8T4E - chains A and C of the 3 polymer chains in the assembly; structure by electron microscopy, 3.50 A resolution.

[Chain A]
Molecule: Antigen peptide transporter 1
From: Homo sapiens
Reference sequence: Q03518 (TAP1_HUMAN); residues 1-748 here correspond to UniProt positions 61-808 (UniProt number = residue number + 60)
Sequence (748 residues; each row starts with the number of its first residue):
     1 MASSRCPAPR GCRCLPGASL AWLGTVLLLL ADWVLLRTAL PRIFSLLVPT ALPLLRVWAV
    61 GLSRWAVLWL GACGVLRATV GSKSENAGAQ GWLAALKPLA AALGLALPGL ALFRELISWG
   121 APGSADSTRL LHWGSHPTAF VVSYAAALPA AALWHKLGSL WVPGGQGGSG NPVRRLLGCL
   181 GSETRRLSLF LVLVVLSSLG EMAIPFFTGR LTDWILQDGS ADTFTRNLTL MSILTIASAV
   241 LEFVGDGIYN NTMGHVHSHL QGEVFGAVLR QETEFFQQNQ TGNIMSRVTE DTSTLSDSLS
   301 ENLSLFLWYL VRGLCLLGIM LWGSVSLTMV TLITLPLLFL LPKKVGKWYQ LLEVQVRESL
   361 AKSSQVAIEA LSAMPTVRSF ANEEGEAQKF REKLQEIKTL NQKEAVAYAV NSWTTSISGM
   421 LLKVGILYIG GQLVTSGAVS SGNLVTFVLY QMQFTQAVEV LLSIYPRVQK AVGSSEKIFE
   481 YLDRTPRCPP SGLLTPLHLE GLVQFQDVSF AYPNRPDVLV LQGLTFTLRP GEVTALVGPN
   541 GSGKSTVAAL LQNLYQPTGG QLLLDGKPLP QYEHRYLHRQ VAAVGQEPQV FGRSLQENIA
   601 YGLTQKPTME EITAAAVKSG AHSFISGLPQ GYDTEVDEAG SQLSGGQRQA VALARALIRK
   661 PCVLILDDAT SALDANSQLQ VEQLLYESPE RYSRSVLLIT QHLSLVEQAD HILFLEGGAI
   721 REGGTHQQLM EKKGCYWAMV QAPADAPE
Disordered / not traced: 1-182, 272-287, 479-493, 743-748
From the paper describing this entry:
  - binding site for Transframe peptide (chain C): Glu242, Asp246, Trp308, Tyr309, Arg312, Tyr408

[Chain C]
Molecule: Transframe peptide
Reference sequence: P04588 (POL_HV1MA); residues 1-9 here correspond to UniProt positions 901-909 (UniProt number = residue number + 900)
Sequence (9 residues; each row starts with the number of its first residue):
     1 ILKEPVHGV

[Interface between chain A and chain C]
Pairs across the interface - 10 pairs, chain A then chain C:
  Glu242(A) with Ile1(C), hydrogen bond (side chain-backbone)
  Asp246(A) with Ile1(C), hydrogen bond (side chain-backbone)
  Leu305(A) with Ile1(C), hydrophobic; Lys3(C)
  Trp308(A) with Ile1(C)
  Tyr309(A) with Leu2(C); Lys3(C), hydrogen bond (side chain-backbone)
  Arg312(A) with Ile1(C), hydrogen bond (side chain-backbone)
  Tyr408(A) with Val9(C), hydrogen bond (side chain-backbone)
  Val460(A) with Lys3(C)
Also at the interface, not in a pair above, chain C (5 interface residues in all): Gly8

[In short]
8 residues of chain A and 5 residues of chain C are in contact; the contacts include 5 hydrogen bonds. Among
the polar pairs are Glu242(A)-Ile1(C), Asp246(A)-Ile1(C) and Tyr309(A)-Lys3(C). From the paper: a binding site
for Transframe peptide (chain C) at Glu242(A), Asp246(A) and Trp308(A) among others.
Here chain A is Antigen peptide transporter 1 (Homo sapiens) and chain C is Transframe peptide. Entry 8T4E
(Transporter associated with antigen processing (TAP) bound to the 9-mer peptide ILKEPVHGV) was determined by
electron microscopy together with 8T46, 8T4F, 8T4G, 8T4H, 8T4I and 8T4J from the same study.
